PDB entry 6P4F | X-ray diffraction, 3.55 A resolution | chains B and E of the 4 polymer chains in the assembly

== Chain B ==
Molecule: Endonuclease Bax1
Organism: Sulfurisphaera tokodaii (strain DSM 16993 / JCM 10545 / NBRC 100140 / 7)
Reference sequence: Q970I1 (Q970I1_SULTO); residues 2-372 here = UniProt positions 2-372
Chain sequence (373 residues; each row starts with the number of its first residue; numbering starts at 0):
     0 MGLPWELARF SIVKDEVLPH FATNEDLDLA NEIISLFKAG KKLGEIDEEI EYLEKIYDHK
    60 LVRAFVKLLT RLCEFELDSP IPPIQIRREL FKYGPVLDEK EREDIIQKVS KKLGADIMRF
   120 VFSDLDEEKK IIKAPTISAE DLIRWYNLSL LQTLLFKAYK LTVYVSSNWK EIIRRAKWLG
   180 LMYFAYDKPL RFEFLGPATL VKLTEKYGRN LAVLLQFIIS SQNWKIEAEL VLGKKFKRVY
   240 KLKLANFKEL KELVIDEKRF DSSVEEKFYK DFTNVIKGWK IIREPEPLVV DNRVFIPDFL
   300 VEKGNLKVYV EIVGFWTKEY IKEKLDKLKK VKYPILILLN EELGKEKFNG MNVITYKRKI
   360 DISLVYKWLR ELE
Sequence notes: insertion (1)
Curated features (UniProtKB/Swiss-Prot):
  - binding site (a divalent metal cation): Glu265, Asp297, Glu310
  - mutagenesis: Leu89 to Val95 (2-fold increased affinity for XPB2)

== Chain E ==
Molecule: 24-nt DNA strand
Sequence (24 nucleotides; each row starts with the number of its first residue):
     1 TTGACTCAAC ATCCTTTGCT ACAA

== Chain B / chain E interface ==
Residue-residue contacts - 8 pairs, chain B then chain E:
  Gly1(B) - DC7(E)  phosphate contact
  Pro3(B) - DC7(E)  phosphate contact
  Trp4(B) - DA8(E)  phosphate contact
  Glu5(B) - DA8(E)  phosphate contact
  Arg70(B) - DT6(E)  phosphate contact
  Arg70(B) - DC7(E)  salt bridge to the phosphate
  Lys233(B) - DA9(E)  phosphate contact
  Lys233(B) - DC10(E)  salt bridge to the phosphate
Interface residues without a listed pair, chain B (7 interface residues in all): Leu2

== Overview ==
The interface between chain B and chain E involves 7 residues on one side and 5 on the other, with 2 salt
bridges. Polar pairs include Arg70(B)-DC7(E) and Lys233(B)-DC10(E). Curated annotation (UniProt) lists 3
divalent metal cation-binding residues and 7 mutagenesis sites on chain B.
Here chain B is Endonuclease Bax1 (Sulfurisphaera tokodaii (strain DSM 16993 / JCM 10545 / NBRC 100140 / 7))
and chain E is a 24-nt DNA strand. Entry 6P4F (Crystal structure of the XPB-Bax1-forked DNA ternary complex)
was determined by X-ray diffraction.
